Entry 6RDE (electron microscopy, 2.90 A resolution); this record covers chains Q and S of the 20 polymer chains in the assembly.

[Chain Q]
Protein: epsilon: Polytomella F-ATP synthase epsilon subunit
Organism: Polytomella sp. Pringsheim 198.80
Sequence (74 residues; numbered 1 to 74; the number before each row is that of its first residue):
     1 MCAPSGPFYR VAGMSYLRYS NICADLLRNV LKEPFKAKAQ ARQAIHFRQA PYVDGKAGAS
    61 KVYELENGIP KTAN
Not modelled in the structure: 1-2

[Chain S]
Protein: ATP synthase gamma chain, mitochondrial
Organism: Polytomella sp. Pringsheim 198.80
UniProt: Q4LDE7 (Q4LDE7_9CHLO); residue numbers follow UniProt; this construct covers 1-317
Sequence (317 residues; each row starts with the number of its first residue):
     1 MALRKAVLSL GLSQGVAAEA VLGSGMFNAV QHESVRYASN QAVKQRIRAI KNIGKITKAM
    61 KMVAASKMKN AQIAVEQSRG LVDPFVRLFG DFPAVNSNKS VVVAVTSDKG LCGGLNSNIT
   121 KYTRATLATT ESEGKDVVVV SIGDKGRSQL TRIESQRYQL AIADTYKVRV TFGQASLIVE
   181 ELIKHNPQSY QILFNKFRSA ISFKPTVATI LSPDLLEKQL EDVTGNSLDA YDIEASHERS
   241 DVLRDLTEFH LGVTLYNAML ENNCSEHASR MSAMENSTKS AGEMLGKLTL DYNRKRQATI
   301 TTELIEIIAG ASALMDE
Not modelled in the structure: 1-38, 316-317

[Chain Q / chain S interface]
Residue-residue contacts - 54 pairs, chain Q then chain S:
  S5(Q) - D241(S)
  G6(Q) - H237(S)  hydrogen bond (backbone-side chain)
  G6(Q) - D241(S)
  P7(Q) - H237(S)
  Y9(Q) - D245(S)  hydrogen bond
  R10(Q) - R244(S)
  R10(Q) - D245(S)  salt bridge
  R10(Q) - E248(S)  salt bridge
  S15(Q) - E180(S)  hydrogen bond
  S15(Q) - E248(S)
  Y16(Q) - D245(S)
  Y16(Q) - E248(S)  hydrogen bond (backbone-side chain)
  L17(Q) - S176(S)
  L17(Q) - V179(S)  hydrophobic
  L17(Q) - E248(S)
  R18(Q) - L177(S)
  R18(Q) - E180(S)  salt bridge
  N21(Q) - F172(S)
  N21(Q) - G173(S)
  N21(Q) - S176(S)  hydrogen bond
  A41(Q) - R169(S)  hydrogen bond (backbone-side chain)
  R42(Q) - T171(S)
  A44(Q) - R169(S)
  A44(Q) - T171(S)  hydrogen bond (backbone-side chain)
  I45(Q) - G173(S)
  I45(Q) - Q174(S)
  H46(Q) - D164(S)
  H46(Q) - T165(S)
  H46(Q) - V168(S)
  H46(Q) - Q174(S)  hydrogen bond (backbone-side chain)
  F47(Q) - I162(S)  hydrophobic
  F47(Q) - A163(S)
  F47(Q) - D164(S)
  F47(Q) - Q174(S)
  F47(Q) - L177(S)  hydrophobic
  F47(Q) - I178(S)  hydrophobic
  R48(Q) - D144(S)  salt bridge
  R48(Q) - A161(S)
  R48(Q) - I162(S)
  R48(Q) - A163(S)  hydrogen bond (backbone-backbone)
  R48(Q) - D164(S)  salt bridge
  Q49(Q) - A161(S)
  Q49(Q) - E181(S)
  A50(Q) - L160(S)
  A50(Q) - A161(S)  hydrogen bond (backbone-backbone)
  P51(Q) - Q159(S)
  Y52(Q) - R147(S)
  Y52(Q) - Y158(S)
  Y52(Q) - Q159(S)  hydrogen bond (backbone-backbone)
  Y52(Q) - A161(S)  hydrophobic
  G55(Q) - T151(S)
  G55(Q) - S155(S)
  Y63(Q) - L177(S)  hydrophobic
  P70(Q) - L177(S)
Also at the interface, not in a pair above, chain Q (26 interface residues in all): D54, I69
Also at the interface, not in a pair above, chain S (32 interface residues in all): I183, F249, G252

[Overview]
Chain Q and chain S form an interface of 26 and 32 residues respectively; the contacts include 11 hydrogen
bonds and 5 salt bridges. Among the polar pairs are R10(Q)-D245(S), R10(Q)-E248(S) and R18(Q)-E180(S).
Chain Q is epsilon: Polytomella F-ATP synthase epsilon subunit and chain S is ATP synthase gamma chain,
mitochondrial, both from Polytomella sp. Pringsheim 198.80; the structure, CryoEM structure of Polytomella
F-ATP synthase, Primary rotary state 2, focussed refinement of F1 head and ..., was determined by electron
microscopy, deposited together with 6RD4, 6RD5, 6RD6, 6RD7, 6RD8, 6RD9 and 46 further entries.
